PDB entry 6R6B | electron microscopy, 3.50 A resolution | chains I and J of the 10 polymer chains in the assembly

# Chain I (and J)
Name: Surface presentation of antigens protein SpaQ
Organism: Shigella flexneri
Notes: chain J of this document is another copy of the same molecule, construct and numbering; everything in this record applies to it too
UniProtKB: P0A1M4 (SPAQ_SHIFL); residue numbers follow UniProt; this construct covers 1-86
Chain sequence (86 residues; numbered 1 to 86; the number before each row is that of its first residue):
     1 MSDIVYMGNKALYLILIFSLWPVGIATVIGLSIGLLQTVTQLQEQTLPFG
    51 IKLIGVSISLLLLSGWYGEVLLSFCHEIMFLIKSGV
Not modelled in the structure: 86

# Interface between chain I and chain J
Residue-residue contacts - 16 pairs, chain I then chain J:
  Q41(I) - Q37(J)
  Q41(I) - T38(J)
  Q41(I) - V39(J)
  Q43(I) - Q37(J)
  E44(I) - G30(J)
  E44(I) - G34(J)
  E44(I) - Q37(J)
  E44(I) - Q45(J)
  Q45(I) - Q45(J)
  L47(I) - T27(J)
  L47(I) - L31(J)  hydrophobic
  G50(I) - T27(J)
  L53(I) - S19(J)
  L53(I) - V23(J)  hydrophobic
  L60(I) - L12(J)  hydrophobic
  L61(I) - L12(J)
Interface residues without a listed pair, chain I (14 interface residues in all): T46, F49, I54, S57, S64
Interface residues without a listed pair, chain J (15 interface residues in all): N9, Y13, L16, K52

# Overview
14 residues of chain I and 15 residues of chain J are in contact.
Both chains are Surface presentation of antigens protein SpaQ (Shigella flexneri). Entry 6R6B (Structure of
the core Shigella flexneri type III secretion system export gate complex SctRST (Spa24/Spa9/Spa29)) was
determined by electron microscopy together with 6R69 from the same study.
